7XPL - chains B and E of the 8 polymer chains in the assembly; structure by X-ray diffraction, 2.21 A resolution.

[Chain B]
Protein: C/D box methylation guide ribonucleoprotein complex aNOP56 subunit
Organism: Saccharolobus solfataricus
Reference sequence: A0A0E3MJI1 (A0A0E3MJI1_SACSO); numbering as in UniProt (aligned over 1-379)
Chain sequence (388 residues; numbered 1 to 388; the number before each row is that of its first residue):
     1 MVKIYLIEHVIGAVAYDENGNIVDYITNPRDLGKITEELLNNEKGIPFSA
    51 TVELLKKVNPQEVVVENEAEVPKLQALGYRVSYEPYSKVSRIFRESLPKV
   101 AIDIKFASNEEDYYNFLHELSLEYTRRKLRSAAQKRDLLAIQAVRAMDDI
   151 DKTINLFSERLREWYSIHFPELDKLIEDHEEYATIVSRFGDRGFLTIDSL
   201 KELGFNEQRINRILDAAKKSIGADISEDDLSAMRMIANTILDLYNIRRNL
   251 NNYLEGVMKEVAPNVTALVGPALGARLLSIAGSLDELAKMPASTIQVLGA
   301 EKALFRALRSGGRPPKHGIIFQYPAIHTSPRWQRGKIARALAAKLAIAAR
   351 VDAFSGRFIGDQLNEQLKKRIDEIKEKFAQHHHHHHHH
Not modelled in the structure: 1-2, 378-388
Construct notes: conflict V2 (Met in A0A0E3MJI1); expression tag (380-388)

[Chain E]
Protein: Fibrillarin-like rRNA/tRNA 2'-O-methyltransferase
Organism: Saccharolobus solfataricus 98/2
Notes: EC 2.1.1.-
Reference sequence: D0KTQ8 (D0KTQ8_SACS9); residue numbers follow UniProt; this construct covers 1-232
Chain sequence (232 residues; numbered 1 to 232; the number before each row is that of its first residue):
     1 MSEVITVKQTNMENIYECEFNDGSFRLCTRNLVPNFNVYGERLIKYEGVE
    51 YREWNAFRSKLAGAILKGLKTNPIRKGTKVLYLGAASGTTISHVSDIIEL
   101 NGKAYGVEFSPRVVRELLLVAQRRPNIFPLLADARFPQSYKSVVENVDVL
   151 YVDIAQPDQTDIAIYNAKFFLKVNGDMLLVIKARSIDVTKDPKEIYKTEV
   201 EKLENSNFETIQIINLDPYDKDHAIVLSKYKG
Not modelled in the structure: 1
Small-molecule neighbours: S-adenosylhomocysteine (SAH): R58, K60, Y82, G84, A85, A86, T89, T90, V107, E108, F109, S110, A132, D133, A134, R135, D153, I154, A155, Q156, K182

[How chain B and chain E interact]
Contacting residue pairs (6):
  E163(B) with R112(E), salt bridge
  S166(B) with R115(E), hydrogen bond
  P170(B) with R115(E)
  K174(B) with E116(E), salt bridge; L119(E)
  K219(B) with Q122(E), hydrogen bond
Also at the interface, not in a pair above, chain B (6 interface residues in all): D173
Also at the interface, not in a pair above, chain E (6 interface residues in all): L118

[Overview]
Chain B and chain E each contribute 6 residues to their interface, with 2 hydrogen bonds and 2 salt bridges.
Among the polar pairs are E163(B)-R112(E), K174(B)-E116(E) and S166(B)-R115(E). Ligands of chain E:
S-adenosylhomocysteine.
Chain B is C/D box methylation guide ribonucleoprotein complex aNOP56 subunit (Saccharolobus solfataricus) and
chain E is Fibrillarin-like rRNA/tRNA 2'-O-methyltransferase (Saccharolobus solfataricus 98/2); the structure,
Crystal structure of a C/D-free RNA-guided RNA 2'-O-methyltransferase, was determined by X-ray diffraction.
